Entry 5FA0 (X-ray diffraction, 2.30 A resolution); this record covers chains A and B.

[Chain A (and B)]
Protein: Putative N-acetyl glucosaminyl transferase
From: Raoultella terrigena
Notes: chain B of this document is another copy of the same molecule, construct and numbering; everything in this record applies to it too
UniProt: Q6U8B0 (Q6U8B0_RAOTE); numbering as in UniProt (aligned over 2-401)
Chain sequence (410 residues; each row starts with the number of its first residue; numbering starts at 0):
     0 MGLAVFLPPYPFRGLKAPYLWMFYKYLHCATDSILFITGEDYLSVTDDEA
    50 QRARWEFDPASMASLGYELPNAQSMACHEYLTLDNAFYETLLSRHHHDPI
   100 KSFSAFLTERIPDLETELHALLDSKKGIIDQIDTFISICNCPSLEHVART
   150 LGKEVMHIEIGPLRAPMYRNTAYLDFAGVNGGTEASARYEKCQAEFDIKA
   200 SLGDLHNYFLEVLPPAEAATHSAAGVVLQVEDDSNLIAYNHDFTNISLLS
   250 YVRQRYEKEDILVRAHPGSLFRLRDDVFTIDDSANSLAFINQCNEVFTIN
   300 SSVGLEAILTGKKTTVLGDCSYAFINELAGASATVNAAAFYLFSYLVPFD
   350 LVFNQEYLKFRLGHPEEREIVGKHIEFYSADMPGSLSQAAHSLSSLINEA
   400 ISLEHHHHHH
Not modelled in the structure: 0, 213-221, 383-386, 408-409 (chain B: 0, 217-221, 380-388, 403-409)
Construct notes: initiating methionine (0); expression tag (1, 402-409)
Modified / non-standard residues: Mse-0 (selenomethionine); Mse-21, Mse-61, Mse-74, Mse-155, Mse-166, Mse-381 (selenomethionine; parent Met)
Reported in the primary citation:
  - self-association interface (contacts with another copy of this molecule): Phe-270 to Leu-272
  - mutagenesis - N179A, Q228A, H265A, P266A, S300A, S301A: decreased catalytic activity
  - mutagenesis - E158A, D232A: abolished catalytic activity
  - catalytic residues: Asp-232, His-265 (proposed by the authors, not directly observed)

[How chain A and chain B interact]
Residue-residue contacts - 47 pairs, chain A then chain B:
  Tyr-87(A) / Gln-253(B)  hydrogen bond
  His-95(A) / Phe-242(B)
  His-96(A) / Tyr-250(B)
  Asp-97(A) / Asp-241(B)
  Asp-97(A) / Phe-242(B)
  Pro-98(A) / Ser-249(B)
  Ile-99(A) / Ser-246(B)
  Lys-100(A) / Asp-241(B)  salt bridge
  Phe-242(A) / His-95(B)
  Phe-242(A) / Asp-97(B)
  Ile-245(A) / Glu-230(B)
  Ile-245(A) / Leu-269(B)  hydrophobic
  Ile-245(A) / Phe-270(B)  hydrophobic
  Ser-246(A) / Asp-97(B)
  Ser-246(A) / Ile-99(B)
  Leu-248(A) / Leu-269(B)  hydrophobic
  Leu-248(A) / Phe-270(B)  hydrophobic
  Ser-249(A) / Pro-98(B)
  Ser-249(A) / Ile-99(B)
  Tyr-250(A) / His-95(B)
  Tyr-250(A) / His-96(B)
  Tyr-250(A) / Pro-98(B)
  Arg-252(A) / Gly-13(B)
  Gln-253(A) / Tyr-87(B)
  Gln-253(A) / Leu-91(B)
  Arg-254(A) / His-96(B)
  His-265(A) / Arg-273(B)  hydrogen bond (backbone-side chain)
  Pro-266(A) / Arg-273(B)
  Ser-268(A) / Arg-273(B)  hydrogen bond (backbone-side chain)
  Leu-269(A) / Leu-272(B)  hydrophobic
  Leu-269(A) / Arg-273(B)  hydrogen bond (backbone-backbone)
  Leu-269(A) / Val-276(B)  hydrophobic
  Phe-270(A) / Ile-245(B)  hydrophobic
  Phe-270(A) / Leu-248(B)  hydrophobic
  Phe-270(A) / Phe-270(B)  hydrophobic
  Phe-270(A) / Arg-271(B)
  Phe-270(A) / Leu-272(B)
  Arg-271(A) / Phe-270(B)
  Arg-271(A) / Arg-271(B)  hydrogen bond (backbone-backbone)
  Leu-272(A) / Leu-269(B)
  Leu-272(A) / Phe-270(B)  hydrophobic
  Arg-273(A) / His-265(B)  hydrogen bond (side chain-backbone)
  Arg-273(A) / Pro-266(B)
  Arg-273(A) / Ser-268(B)  hydrogen bond (side chain-backbone)
  Arg-273(A) / Leu-269(B)  hydrogen bond (backbone-backbone)
  Arg-273(A) / Arg-271(B)
  Val-276(A) / Leu-269(B)  hydrophobic
Other interface residues (no listed pair), chain A (32 interface residues in all): Pro-10, Leu-91, Leu-227, Glu-230, Asp-241, Asn-244, Phe-277
Other interface residues (no listed pair), chain B (33 interface residues in all): Leu-227, Asp-231, His-240, Asn-244, Arg-254, Ala-264, Phe-277

[Overview]
32 residues of chain A face 33 of chain B across their interface; the contacts include 8 hydrogen bonds and 1
salt bridge. Among the polar pairs are Lys-100(A)/Asp-241(B), Tyr-87(A)/Gln-253(B) and His-265(A)/Arg-273(B).
The paper reports catalytic residues Asp-232(A) and His-265(A); N179A, Q228A and H265A of chain A, among
others, reduce catalytic activity; 8 substitutions were tested in all.
Both chains are Putative N-acetyl glucosaminyl transferase (Raoultella terrigena). Entry 5FA0 (The structure
of the beta-3-deoxy-D-manno-oct-2-ulosonic acid transferase domain from WbbB) was determined by X-ray
diffraction.
